4PU6 - chains B and D of the 4 polymer chains in the assembly; structure by X-ray diffraction, 2.30 A resolution.

# Chain B (and D)
Name: L-asparaginase beta subunit
Source organism: Phaseolus vulgaris
Notes: EC 3.5.1.1; fragment: c-terminal subunit beta; chain D of this document is another copy of the same molecule, construct and numbering; everything in this record applies to it too
Reference sequence: V7CU13 (V7CU13_PHAVU); numbering as in UniProt (aligned over 196-326)
Chain sequence (131 residues; each row starts with the number of its first residue):
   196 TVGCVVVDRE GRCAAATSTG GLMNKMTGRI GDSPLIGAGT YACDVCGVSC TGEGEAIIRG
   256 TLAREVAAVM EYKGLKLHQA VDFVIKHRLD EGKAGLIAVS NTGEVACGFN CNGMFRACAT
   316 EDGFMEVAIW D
Small-molecule neighbours: aspartic acid (ASP): T196, T214, G216, L217, R224, G226, D227, S228, T246, G247, E248, G249, I252

# Chain B / chain D interface
Pairs across the interface - 21 pairs, chain B then chain D:
  I231(B) - I253(D)
  Y236(B) - R254(D)
  Y236(B) - R283(D)  hydrogen bond
  I253(B) - I231(D)
  T256(B) - Y236(D)
  T256(B) - R259(D)
  R259(B) - T256(D)
  R259(B) - E260(D)  salt bridge
  R259(B) - R283(D)
  E260(B) - R259(D)  salt bridge
  E260(B) - Y267(D)  hydrogen bond
  V264(B) - Y267(D)
  Y267(B) - E260(D)  hydrogen bond
  Y267(B) - V264(D)
  Y267(B) - Y267(D)  hydrophobic
  Y267(B) - K268(D)
  Y267(B) - F278(D)
  K268(B) - Y267(D)
  F278(B) - Y267(D)
  R283(B) - Y236(D)  hydrogen bond
  R283(B) - R259(D)
Also at the interface, not in a pair above, chain B (15 interface residues in all): I225, L230, R254, A263
Also at the interface, not in a pair above, chain D (16 interface residues in all): I225, L230, G232, A263

# Summary
15 residues of chain B face 16 of chain D across their interface, with 4 hydrogen bonds and 2 salt bridges.
Polar pairs include R259(B)-E260(D), Y236(B)-R283(D) and E260(B)-Y267(D). Ligands of chain B: aspartic acid.
Chain B and chain D are both L-asparaginase beta subunit (Phaseolus vulgaris); the structure, Crystal
structure of potassium-dependent plant-type L-asparaginase from Phaseolus vulgaris in complex with K+ cations,
was determined by X-ray diffraction (same publication as 4PV2 and 4PV3).
